3V19 - chains A and B of the 4 polymer chains in the assembly; structure by X-ray diffraction, 2.00 A resolution.

[Chain A]
Protein: Insulin
UniProtKB: P01308 (INS_HUMAN); residues 1-21 here correspond to UniProt positions 90-110 (UniProt number = residue number + 89)
Chain sequence (21 residues; each row starts with the number of its first residue):
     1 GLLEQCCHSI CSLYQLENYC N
Disulfide bonds: C6-C11
Differences from the reference sequence: engineered mutation L2 (Ile91 in P01308), L3 (Val92 in P01308), H8 (Thr97 in P01308)

[Chain B]
Protein: Insulin
UniProtKB: P01308 (INS_HUMAN); residues 1-30 here correspond to UniProt positions 25-54 (UniProt number = residue number + 24)
Chain sequence (30 residues; each row starts with the number of its first residue):
     1 FVNQHLCGSH LVEALYLVCG ERGFFYTPKT
Ion coordination: Zn2+ near H10 (its only coordinating residue here)

[How chain A and chain B interact]
Contacting residue pairs (30; chain A residue first):
  L2(A) with L11(B), hydrophobic; L15(B), hydrophobic
  L3(A) with P28(B), hydrophobic
  C6(A) with H5(B); L6(B), hydrogen bond (backbone-backbone); L11(B), hydrophobic
  C7(A) with H5(B), hydrogen bond (backbone-side chain); L6(B), hydrogen bond (backbone-backbone); C7(B), disulfide
  H8(A) with H5(B)
  S9(A) with H5(B), hydrogen bond (backbone-side chain)
  I10(A) with H5(B)
  L13(A) with F1(B), hydrophobic; V18(B), hydrophobic
  L16(A) with F1(B), hydrophobic; L15(B); V18(B), hydrophobic
  E17(A) with V18(B); R22(B), salt bridge
  N18(A) with F25(B)
  Y19(A) with F24(B); F25(B), hydrogen bond (backbone-backbone)
  C20(A) with C19(B), disulfide; R22(B); G23(B); F25(B)
  N21(A) with R22(B), hydrogen bond (side chain-backbone); G23(B), hydrogen bond (backbone-backbone); F24(B); F25(B)
Interface residues without a listed pair, chain B (17 interface residues in all): N3, Q4, A14, Y26
Cross-chain cystine bridges: C7(A)-C7(B), C20(A)-C19(B)

[Overview]
14 residues of chain A face 17 of chain B across their interface; the contacts include 2 disulfide bonds, 7
hydrogen bonds and 1 salt bridge. Polar pairs include E17(A)-R22(B), C7(A)-H5(B) and S9(A)-H5(B).
Here chain A is Insulin and chain B is Insulin. Entry 3V19 (Forestalling insulin fibrillation by insertion of
a chiral clamp mechanism-based application of protein engineering to global ...) was determined by X-ray
diffraction.
